PDB entry 8WLY | electron microscopy, 3.96 A resolution | chains B and C of the 3 polymer chains in the assembly

Chain B (and C):
Name: Spike glycoprotein, Fibritin
Source organism: Bat SARS-like coronavirus WIV1
Notes: chain C of this document is another copy of the same molecule, construct and numbering; everything in this record applies to it too
UniProtKB: chimeric construct of U5WI05, A0A346FJN8: residues 1-1191 from U5WI05 (U5WI05_SARS) positions 1-1191 (same numbers); residues 1194-1219 from A0A346FJN8 positions 458-483 (UniProt number = residue number - 736)
Sequence (1271 residues; numbered 1 to 1271; the number before each row is that of its first residue):
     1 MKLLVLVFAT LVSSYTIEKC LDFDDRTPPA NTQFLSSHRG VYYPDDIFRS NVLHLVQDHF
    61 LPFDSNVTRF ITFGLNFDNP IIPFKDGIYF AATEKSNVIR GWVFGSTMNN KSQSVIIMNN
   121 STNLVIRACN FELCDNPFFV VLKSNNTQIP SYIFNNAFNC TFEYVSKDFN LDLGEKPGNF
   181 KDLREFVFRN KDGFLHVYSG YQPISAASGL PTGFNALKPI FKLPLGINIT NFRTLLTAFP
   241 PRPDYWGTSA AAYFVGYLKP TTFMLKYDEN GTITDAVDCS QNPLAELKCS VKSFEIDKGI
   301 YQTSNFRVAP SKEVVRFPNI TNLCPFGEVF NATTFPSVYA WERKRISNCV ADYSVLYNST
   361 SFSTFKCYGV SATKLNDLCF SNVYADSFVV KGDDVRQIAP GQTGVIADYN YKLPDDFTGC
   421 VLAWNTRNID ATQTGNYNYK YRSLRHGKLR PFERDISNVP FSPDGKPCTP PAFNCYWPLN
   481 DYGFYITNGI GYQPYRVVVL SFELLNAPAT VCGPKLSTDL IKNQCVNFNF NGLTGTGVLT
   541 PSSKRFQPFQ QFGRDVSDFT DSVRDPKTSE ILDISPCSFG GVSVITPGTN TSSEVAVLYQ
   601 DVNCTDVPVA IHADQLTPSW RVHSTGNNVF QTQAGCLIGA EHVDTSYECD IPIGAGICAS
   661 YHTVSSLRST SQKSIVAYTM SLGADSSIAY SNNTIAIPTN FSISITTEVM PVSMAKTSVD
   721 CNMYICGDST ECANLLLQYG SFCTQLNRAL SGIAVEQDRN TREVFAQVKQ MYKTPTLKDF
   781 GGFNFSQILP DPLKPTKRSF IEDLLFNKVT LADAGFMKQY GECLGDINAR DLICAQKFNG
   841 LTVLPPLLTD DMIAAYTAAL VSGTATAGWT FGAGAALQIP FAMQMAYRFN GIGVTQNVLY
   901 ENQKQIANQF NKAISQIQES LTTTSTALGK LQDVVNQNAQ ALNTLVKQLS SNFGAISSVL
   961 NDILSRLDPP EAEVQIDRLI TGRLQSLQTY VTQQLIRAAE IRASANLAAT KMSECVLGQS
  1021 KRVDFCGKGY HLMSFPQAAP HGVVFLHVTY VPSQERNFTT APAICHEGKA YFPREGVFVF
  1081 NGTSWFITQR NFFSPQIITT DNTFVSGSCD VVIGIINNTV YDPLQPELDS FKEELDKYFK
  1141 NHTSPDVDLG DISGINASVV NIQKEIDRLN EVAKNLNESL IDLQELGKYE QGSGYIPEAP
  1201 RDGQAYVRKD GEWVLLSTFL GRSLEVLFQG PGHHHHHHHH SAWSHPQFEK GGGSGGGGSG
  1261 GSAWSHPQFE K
Unresolved in the structure: 1-18, 609-625, 812-836, 1128-1271 (chain C: 1-18, 319-514, 609-625, 812-836, 1128-1271)
Disulfide bonds: C20-C134, C129-C160, C279-C289, C324-C349, C367-C420, C379-C512, C468-C475, C525-C577, C604-C636, C649-C658, C721-C743, C726-C732, C1015-C1026, C1065-C1109
Glycans and other covalent adducts: N-acetylglucosamine (NAG) linked to N66, N120, N270, N319, N331, N590, N603, N692, N700, N784, N1057, N1081, N1117
Sequence notes: conflict P969 (Lys in U5WI05), P970 (Val in U5WI05); linker (1192-1193); expression tag (1220-1271)

Interface between chain B and chain C:
Pairs across the interface (121):
  N305(B) - D720(C)  hydrogen bond
  R307(B) - M723(C)  hydrogen bond
  R307(B) - D728(C)  salt bridge
  R345(B) - F194(C)
  R345(B) - P224(C)
  G369(B) - R966(C)  hydrogen bond (backbone-side chain)
  V370(B) - R966(C)
  S371(B) - R966(C)  hydrogen bond (backbone-backbone)
  S371(B) - D968(C)
  K374(B) - L964(C)
  K374(B) - S965(C)
  L378(B) - S965(C)
  N382(B) - F194(C)
  T418(B) - R966(C)  hydrogen bond
  L504(B) - R966(C)
  L505(B) - D962(C)
  P508(B) - D46(C)
  T534(B) - N961(C)  hydrogen bond (backbone-side chain)
  T534(B) - S965(C)
  G535(B) - N961(C)
  K544(B) - F48(C)
  R545(B) - F48(C)
  F546(B) - F48(C)  hydrophobic
  F549(B) - Y43(C)  hydrophobic
  F549(B) - D46(C)
  F549(B) - P219(C)
  Q550(B) - D46(C)
  Q550(B) - F48(C)
  Q550(B) - G271(C)
  Q551(B) - D46(C)
  F552(B) - I47(C)  hydrophobic
  F552(B) - F48(C)  hydrogen bond (backbone-backbone)
  G553(B) - I47(C)
  G553(B) - F48(C)
  R554(B) - I47(C)
  R554(B) - F48(C)  hydrogen bond (backbone-backbone)
  V556(B) - V52(C)  hydrophobic
  S557(B) - V946(C)
  F559(B) - N839(C)
  F559(B) - V946(C)  hydrophobic
  F559(B) - L949(C)  hydrophobic
  P576(B) - F838(C)  hydrophobic
  F579(B) - M723(C)  hydrophobic
  F579(B) - F838(C)  hydrophobic
  D601(B) - T842(C)
  A634(B) - P845(C)  hydrophobic
  P652(B) - L847(C)  hydrophobic
  G654(B) - L847(C)
  A655(B) - P846(C)  hydrogen bond (backbone-backbone)
  A655(B) - L847(C)
  G656(B) - L847(C)  hydrogen bond (backbone-backbone)
  G656(B) - M852(C)
  M680(B) - L847(C)  hydrophobic
  M680(B) - L848(C)  hydrophobic
  M680(B) - M852(C)  hydrophobic
  L682(B) - M771(C)  hydrophobic
  L682(B) - M852(C)  hydrophobic
  L682(B) - A855(C)  hydrophobic
  L682(B) - Y856(C)
  A684(B) - Q770(C)
  A684(B) - M771(C)  hydrogen bond (backbone-backbone)
  D685(B) - M771(C)
  S686(B) - Q770(C)
  S686(B) - M771(C)  hydrogen bond (backbone-backbone)
  S686(B) - Y772(C)
  S686(B) - K773(C)  hydrogen bond (backbone-backbone)
  I688(B) - T866(C)
  I688(B) - Q878(C)
  A689(B) - Q878(C)
  Y690(B) - F780(C)  hydrophobic
  Y690(B) - I879(C)
  Y690(B) - F881(C)  hydrogen bond (side chain-backbone)
  S691(B) - P880(C)
  N692(B) - P880(C)
  T694(B) - Q878(C)
  T694(B) - P880(C)
  I695(B) - Q878(C)
  I695(B) - I879(C)  hydrophobic
  A696(B) - L877(C)
  A696(B) - Q878(C)  hydrogen bond (backbone-backbone)
  P698(B) - L877(C)
  Q940(B) - R748(C)  hydrogen bond
  T944(B) - S741(C)
  T944(B) - Q745(C)
  Q948(B) - G740(C)  hydrogen bond (side chain-backbone)
  Q948(B) - F742(C)
  S951(B) - Q738(C)  hydrogen bond (side chain-backbone)
  S951(B) - G740(C)
  N952(B) - Q738(C)
  F953(B) - Y739(C)  hydrophobic
  Q985(B) - F742(C)
  Q993(B) - L995(C)
  I996(B) - L995(C)  hydrophobic
  E1000(B) - R1002(C)  salt bridge
  R1022(B) - E1014(C)  salt bridge
  R1022(B) - R1022(C)
  V1023(B) - S1013(C)
  D1024(B) - G872(C)
  D1024(B) - L1017(C)
  K1028(B) - K769(C)
  G1029(B) - A873(C)
  Y1030(B) - A873(C)
  E1055(B) - L877(C)
  T1060(B) - M883(C)
  A1061(B) - M883(C)
  P1062(B) - M883(C)
  P1062(B) - Y900(C)  hydrophobic
  F1072(B) - N897(C)
  F1072(B) - Y900(C)  hydrophobic
  P1073(B) - Q896(C)
  R1090(B) - W869(C)
  R1090(B) - M883(C)
  R1090(B) - Y887(C)
  F1104(B) - N897(C)
  S1106(B) - N897(C)
  S1106(B) - Q1096(C)
  V1111(B) - Y900(C)
  V1111(B) - E901(C)
  V1112(B) - Y900(C)  hydrophobic
  I1113(B) - Q903(C)
  L1124(B) - L1124(C)  hydrophobic
Interface residues without a listed pair, chain B (95 interface residues in all): Y368, D558, I653, I657, C658, G683, S687, N693, I697, S986, T989, T992, V1051, N1057, E1075, G1076, G1107
Interface residues without a listed pair, chain C (79 interface residues in all): K218, N270, Q767, A865, G874, N890, S950, L967, Q988, T992, T1010, G1018

Summary:
The interface between chain B and chain C involves 95 residues on one side and 79 on the other, with 18
hydrogen bonds and 3 salt bridges. Polar contacts include R307(B)-D728(C), E1000(B)-R1002(C) and
R1022(B)-E1014(C).
Both chains are Spike glycoprotein, Fibritin (Bat SARS-like coronavirus WIV1). Entry 8WLY (Cryo-EM structure
of bat WIV1 spike glycoprotein) was determined by electron microscopy, deposited together with 8WLU, 8WLZ and
8WQ0.
